8DO3 - chains B and A of the 3 polymer chains in the assembly; structure by electron microscopy, 3.22 A resolution.

[Chain B]
Name: Protein transport protein Sec61 subunit gamma
Organism: Homo sapiens
UniProtKB: P60059 (SC61G_HUMAN); numbering as in UniProt (aligned over 1-68)
Amino-acid sequence (68 residues; numbered 1 to 68; the number before each row is that of its first residue):
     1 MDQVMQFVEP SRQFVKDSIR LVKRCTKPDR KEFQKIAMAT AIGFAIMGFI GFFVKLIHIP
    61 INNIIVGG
Unresolved in the structure: 1-6, 67-68
Swiss-Prot annotation at these positions:
  - modified residue: M1 (N-acetylmethionine), S18 (Phosphoserine)

[Chain A]
Name: Protein transport protein Sec61 subunit alpha isoform 1
Organism: Homo sapiens
UniProtKB: P61619 (S61A1_HUMAN); numbering as in UniProt (aligned over 1-476)
Amino-acid sequence (476 residues; row label = number of the first residue in the row):
     1 MAIKFLEVIK PFCVILPEIQ KPERKIQFKE KVLWTAITLF IFLVCCQIPL FGIMSSDSAD
    61 PFYWMRVILA SNRGTLMELG ISPIVTSGLI MQLLAGAKII EVGDTPKDRA LFNGAQKLFG
   121 MIITIGQSIV YVMTGMYGDP SEMGAGICLL ITIQLFVAGL IVLLLDELLQ KGYGLGSGIS
   181 LFIATNICET IVWKAFSPTT VNTGRGMEFE GAIIALFHLL ATRTDKVRAL REAFYRQNLP
   241 NLMNLIATIF VFAVVIYFQG FRYELPIRST KVRGQIGIYP IKLFYTSNIP IILQSALVSN
   301 LYVISQMLSA RFSGNLLVSL LGTWSDTSSG GPARAYPVGG LCYYLSPPES FGSVLEDPVH
   361 AVVYIVFMLG SCAFFSKTWI EVSGSSPRDI AKQFKDQGMV INGKRETSIY RELKKIIPTA
   421 AAFGGLCIGA LSVLADFLGA IGSGTGILLA VTIIYQYFEI FVKEQSEVGS MGALLF
Unresolved in the structure: 1-6, 98-105, 224-226, 326-333, 469-476
Construct notes: conflict Y263 (Val in P61619), P387 (Ala in P61619), R388 (Lys in P61619), I390 (Val in P61619), D396 (Glu in P61619), G398 (Gln in P61619), K414 (Asn in P61619), K415 (Arg in P61619), I416 (Tyr in P61619); engineered mutation E264 (Asp in P61619), R268 (Lys in P61619), T270 (Ala in P61619), K271 (Arg in P61619), V272 (Tyr in P61619), I276 (Tyr in P61619), G277 (Asn in P61619), I278 (Thr in P61619), F394 (Leu in P61619), I401 (Met in P61619), N402 (Arg in P61619), K404 (His in P61619), I409 (Met in P61619), Y410 (Val in P61619), R411 (His in P61619)
Residues lining bound ligands: Eeyarestatin I (SWR; N'-(4-chlorophenyl)-N-[(4R)-3-(4-chlorophenyl)-5,5-dimethyl-1-(2-{(2E)-2-[(2E)-3-(5-nitrofuran-2-yl)prop-2-en-1-ylidene]hydrazinyl}-2-oxoethyl)-2-oxoimidazolidin-4-yl]-N-hydroxyurea): F62, M65, I68, L69, S82, V85, T86, Q127, V130, Y131, S177, I179, S180, I183, I292, A296, N300
Swiss-Prot annotation at these positions:
  - natural variant: V67 (V67G: In ADTKD5), V85 (V85D: In CVID15), Q92 (Q92R: In SCN11), T185 (T185A: In ADTKD5), E381 to F476 (deletion: In CVID15)
  - mutagenesis: Y344 (Y344H: Reduces cotranslational translocation of APLN precursor/preproapelin)
Reported in the primary citation:
  - binding site for Eeyarestatin I: Q127, N300
  - mutagenesis - Q127L, N300L: decreased binding to cotransin CP2
  - mutagenesis - Q127L, N300L: decreased binding to decatransin
  - mutagenesis - Q127L, N300L: decreased binding to ipomoeassin F

[Interface between chain B and chain A]
Pairs across the interface (63; chain B residue first):
  F14(B) - A422(A)  hydrophobic
  F14(B) - L426(A)  hydrophobic
  D17(B) - T419(A)
  S18(B) - T419(A)
  S18(B) - F423(A)
  R20(B) - K415(A)  hydrogen bond (side chain-backbone)
  L21(B) - Y263(A)  hydrophobic
  L21(B) - L283(A)  hydrophobic
  L21(B) - A420(A)  hydrophobic
  V22(B) - F423(A)  hydrophobic
  R24(B) - Y263(A)  hydrogen bond
  C25(B) - R262(A)
  T26(B) - G260(A)
  T26(B) - R262(A)  hydrogen bond (backbone-backbone)
  T26(B) - E264(A)
  K27(B) - F261(A)
  P28(B) - Y257(A)
  P28(B) - G260(A)
  P28(B) - F261(A)
  E32(B) - R262(A)  salt bridge
  F33(B) - A253(A)
  F33(B) - I256(A)  hydrophobic
  F33(B) - Y257(A)
  K35(B) - F458(A)
  I36(B) - I256(A)  hydrophobic
  I36(B) - Y455(A)  hydrophobic
  I36(B) - F458(A)  hydrophobic
  A39(B) - F458(A)  hydrophobic
  T40(B) - I256(A)
  T40(B) - I454(A)
  F44(B) - C188(A)  hydrophobic
  F44(B) - I191(A)  hydrophobic
  F44(B) - V192(A)  hydrophobic
  F44(B) - I454(A)
  M47(B) - L39(A)  hydrophobic
  M47(B) - T185(A)
  M47(B) - C188(A)  hydrophobic
  M47(B) - I454(A)  hydrophobic
  G48(B) - C188(A)
  G48(B) - E189(A)
  G48(B) - V192(A)
  F49(B) - V192(A)  hydrophobic
  I50(B) - L39(A)  hydrophobic
  I50(B) - L43(A)  hydrophobic
  G51(B) - L43(A)
  G51(B) - E189(A)
  F52(B) - E189(A)
  F52(B) - V192(A)  hydrophobic
  F52(B) - W193(A)  hydrophobic
  F52(B) - F196(A)
  V54(B) - F40(A)  hydrophobic
  V54(B) - L43(A)
  V54(B) - V44(A)  hydrophobic
  V54(B) - Q47(A)
  K55(B) - Q47(A)
  K55(B) - E189(A)  salt bridge
  L56(B) - P198(A)  hydrophobic
  H58(B) - V44(A)
  H58(B) - Q47(A)
  H58(B) - I48(A)
  I59(B) - W193(A)  hydrophobic
  N62(B) - Q47(A)  hydrogen bond (side chain-backbone)
  N62(B) - P49(A)
Also at the interface, not in a pair above, chain B (33 interface residues in all): A37, G43, V66
Also at the interface, not in a pair above, chain A (38 interface residues in all): L181, A184, S197, F252, I416

[Summary]
Chain B and chain A form an interface of 33 and 38 residues respectively; the contacts include 4 hydrogen
bonds and 2 salt bridges. Polar contacts include E32(B)-R262(A), K55(B)-E189(A) and R20(B)-K415(A). The paper
reports a binding site for Eeyarestatin I at Q127(A) and N300(A); Q127L and N300L of chain A reduce binding to
cotransin CP2.
Chain B is Protein transport protein Sec61 subunit gamma and chain A is Protein transport protein Sec61
subunit alpha isoform 1, both from Homo sapiens; the structure, Cryo-EM structure of the human Sec61 complex
inhibited by eeyarestatin I, was determined by electron microscopy together with 8DNV, 8DNW, 8DNX, 8DNY, 8DNZ,
8DO0, 8DO1 and 8DO2 from the same study.
